PDB entry 1SEM | X-ray diffraction, 2.00 A resolution | chains A and C of the 4 polymer chains in the assembly

Chain A:
Molecule: Sem-5
Organism: Caenorhabditis elegans
UniProt: P29355 (SEM5_CAEEL); residue numbers follow UniProt; this construct covers 155-212
Chain sequence (58 residues; numbered 155 to 212; the number before each row is that of its first residue):
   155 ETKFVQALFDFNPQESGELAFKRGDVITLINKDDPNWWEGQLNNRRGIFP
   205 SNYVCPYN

Chain C:
Molecule: 10-residue proline-rich peptide from msos (ace-pro-pro-pro-val-pro-pro-arg-arg-arg)
Organism: Mus musculus
Chain sequence (10 residues; row label = number of the first residue in the row):
     1 XPPPVPPRRR
Unresolved in the structure: 9-10
Modified / non-standard residues: ACE (acetyl group) at position 1

How chain A and chain C interact:
Contacting residue pairs (18):
  Phe-163(A) / Pro-2(C)  hydrophobic
  Phe-163(A) / Pro-3(C)
  Phe-165(A) / Val-5(C)  hydrophobic
  Phe-165(A) / Arg-8(C)
  Gln-168(A) / Arg-8(C)
  Glu-172(A) / Arg-8(C)  salt bridge
  Asn-190(A) / Pro-6(C)
  Trp-191(A) / Val-5(C)  hydrophobic
  Trp-191(A) / Pro-6(C)  hydrogen bond (side chain-backbone)
  Trp-191(A) / Pro-7(C)  hydrogen bond (side chain-backbone)
  Trp-191(A) / Arg-8(C)
  Pro-204(A) / Pro-6(C)
  Asn-206(A) / Pro-3(C)
  Asn-206(A) / Pro-4(C)  hydrogen bond (side chain-backbone)
  Asn-206(A) / Pro-6(C)
  Tyr-207(A) / Pro-2(C)
  Tyr-207(A) / Pro-3(C)  hydrogen bond (side chain-backbone)
  Tyr-207(A) / Val-5(C)
Interface residues without a listed pair, chain A (12 interface residues in all): Asn-166, Pro-167, Glu-169
Interface residues without a listed pair, chain C (8 interface residues in all): ACE_1

Summary:
12 residues of chain A and 8 residues of chain C are in contact, with 4 hydrogen bonds and 1 salt bridge.
Among the polar pairs are Glu-172(A)/Arg-8(C), Trp-191(A)/Pro-6(C) and Trp-191(A)/Pro-7(C).
Chain A is Sem-5 (Caenorhabditis elegans) and chain C is a 10-residue proline-rich peptide from msos
(ace-pro-pro-pro-val-pro-pro-arg-arg-arg) (Mus musculus); the structure, Structural determinants of
peptide-binding orientation and of sequence specificity in SH3 domains, was determined by X-ray diffraction.
